PDB entry 1FA8 | X-ray diffraction, 1.70 A resolution | chains A and B

Chain A (and B):
Name: Glyoxalase I
Organism: Escherichia coli
Notes: EC 4.4.1.5; chain B of this document is another copy of the same molecule, construct and numbering; everything in this record applies to it too
UniProt: P0AC81 (LGUL_ECOLI); residue numbers follow UniProt; this construct covers 1-135
Amino-acid sequence (135 residues; row label = number of the first residue in the row):
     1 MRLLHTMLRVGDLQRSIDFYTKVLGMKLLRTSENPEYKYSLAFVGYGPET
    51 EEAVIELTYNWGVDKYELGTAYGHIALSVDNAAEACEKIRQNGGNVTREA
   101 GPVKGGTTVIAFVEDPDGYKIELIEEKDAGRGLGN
Not modelled in the structure: 127-133

Chain A / chain B interface:
Pairs across the interface (86):
  Met-1(A) with Leu-24(B); Tyr-46(B), hydrophobic; Ser-78(B)
  Arg-2(A) with Tyr-46(B); Leu-77(B); Ser-78(B), hydrogen bond (backbone-side chain)
  Leu-3(A) with Tyr-46(B); Ala-53(B); Val-54(B); Ala-76(B); Leu-77(B), hydrophobic
  Leu-4(A) with Ala-76(B), hydrogen bond (backbone-backbone); Leu-77(B); Ser-78(B); Ile-124(B), hydrophobic
  His-5(A) with His-74(B), hydrogen bond; Ile-75(B); Ala-76(B), hydrogen bond (backbone-backbone)
  Thr-6(A) with Thr-6(B), hydrogen bond; Tyr-72(B); His-74(B); Ile-75(B)
  Met-7(A) with Gly-73(B), hydrogen bond (backbone-backbone); His-74(B), hydrogen bond (backbone-backbone)
  Leu-8(A) with Tyr-72(B), hydrophobic
  Arg-9(A) with Thr-70(B), hydrogen bond (side chain-backbone); Ala-71(B), hydrogen bond (backbone-backbone); Tyr-72(B), hydrogen bond (side chain-backbone); Gly-73(B)
  Leu-24(A) with Met-1(B)
  Tyr-46(A) with Met-1(B); Arg-2(B)
  Ala-53(A) with Leu-3(B); Ala-53(B), hydrophobic
  Val-54(A) with Leu-3(B)
  Ile-55(A) with Leu-3(B), hydrophobic
  Glu-56(A) with His-74(B), salt bridge
  Tyr-66(A) with Thr-70(B); Ala-71(B), hydrophobic
  Glu-67(A) with Gly-69(B); Thr-70(B), hydrogen bond (backbone-backbone); Ala-71(B), hydrogen bond (backbone-backbone)
  Leu-68(A) with Leu-68(B); Ala-71(B), hydrophobic
  Gly-69(A) with Glu-67(B); Gly-69(B)
  Thr-70(A) with Arg-9(B), hydrogen bond (backbone-side chain); Tyr-66(B); Glu-67(B), hydrogen bond (backbone-backbone)
  Ala-71(A) with Arg-9(B), hydrogen bond (backbone-backbone); Tyr-66(B), hydrophobic; Glu-67(B), hydrogen bond (backbone-backbone); Leu-68(B), hydrophobic; Tyr-119(B), hydrogen bond (backbone-side chain)
  Tyr-72(A) with Thr-6(B); Met-7(B); Leu-8(B), hydrophobic; Arg-9(B), hydrogen bond (backbone-side chain); Tyr-72(B), hydrophobic; Tyr-119(B)
  Gly-73(A) with Met-7(B), hydrogen bond (backbone-backbone); Arg-9(B)
  His-74(A) with His-5(B), hydrogen bond; Thr-6(B); Met-7(B), hydrogen bond (backbone-backbone); Glu-56(B), salt bridge
  Ile-75(A) with His-5(B); Thr-6(B)
  Ala-76(A) with Leu-3(B); Leu-4(B), hydrogen bond (backbone-backbone); His-5(B), hydrogen bond (backbone-backbone)
  Leu-77(A) with Arg-2(B); Leu-3(B), hydrophobic; Leu-4(B)
  Ser-78(A) with Met-1(B); Arg-2(B), hydrogen bond (side chain-backbone); Leu-4(B)
  Val-79(A) with Met-1(B), hydrophobic
  Asp-80(A) with Met-1(B)
  Lys-104(A) with Glu-36(B), salt bridge; Tyr-37(B)
  Tyr-119(A) with Ala-71(B), hydrogen bond (side chain-backbone); Tyr-72(B)
  Ile-124(A) with Leu-4(B), hydrophobic
  Glu-126(A) with Arg-2(B), salt bridge; Leu-4(B)
Interface residues without a listed pair, chain A (37 interface residues in all): Tyr-37, Glu-51, Glu-122
Interface residues without a listed pair, chain B (37 interface residues in all): Gly-25, Glu-52, Ile-55, Val-79, Lys-104, Glu-122

In short:
Chain A and chain B each contribute 37 residues to their interface; the contacts include 25 hydrogen bonds and
4 salt bridges. Among the polar pairs are Glu-56(A)/His-74(B), Lys-104(A)/Glu-36(B) and Glu-126(A)/Arg-2(B).
Chain A and chain B are both Glyoxalase I (Escherichia coli); the structure, Crystal structure of the apo form
glyoxalase I of escherichia coli, was determined by X-ray diffraction, deposited together with 1F9Z, 1FA5,
1FA6 and 1FA7.
